Entry 6OW3 (X-ray diffraction, 2.77 A resolution); this record covers chains D and E of the 9 polymer chains in the assembly.

# Chain D
Protein: DNA-directed RNA polymerase subunit beta'
Organism: Thermus thermophilus
Notes: EC 2.7.7.6
Reference sequence: Q8RQE8 (RPOC_THET8); residue numbers follow UniProt; this construct covers 1-1524
Sequence (1524 residues; each row starts with the number of its first residue):
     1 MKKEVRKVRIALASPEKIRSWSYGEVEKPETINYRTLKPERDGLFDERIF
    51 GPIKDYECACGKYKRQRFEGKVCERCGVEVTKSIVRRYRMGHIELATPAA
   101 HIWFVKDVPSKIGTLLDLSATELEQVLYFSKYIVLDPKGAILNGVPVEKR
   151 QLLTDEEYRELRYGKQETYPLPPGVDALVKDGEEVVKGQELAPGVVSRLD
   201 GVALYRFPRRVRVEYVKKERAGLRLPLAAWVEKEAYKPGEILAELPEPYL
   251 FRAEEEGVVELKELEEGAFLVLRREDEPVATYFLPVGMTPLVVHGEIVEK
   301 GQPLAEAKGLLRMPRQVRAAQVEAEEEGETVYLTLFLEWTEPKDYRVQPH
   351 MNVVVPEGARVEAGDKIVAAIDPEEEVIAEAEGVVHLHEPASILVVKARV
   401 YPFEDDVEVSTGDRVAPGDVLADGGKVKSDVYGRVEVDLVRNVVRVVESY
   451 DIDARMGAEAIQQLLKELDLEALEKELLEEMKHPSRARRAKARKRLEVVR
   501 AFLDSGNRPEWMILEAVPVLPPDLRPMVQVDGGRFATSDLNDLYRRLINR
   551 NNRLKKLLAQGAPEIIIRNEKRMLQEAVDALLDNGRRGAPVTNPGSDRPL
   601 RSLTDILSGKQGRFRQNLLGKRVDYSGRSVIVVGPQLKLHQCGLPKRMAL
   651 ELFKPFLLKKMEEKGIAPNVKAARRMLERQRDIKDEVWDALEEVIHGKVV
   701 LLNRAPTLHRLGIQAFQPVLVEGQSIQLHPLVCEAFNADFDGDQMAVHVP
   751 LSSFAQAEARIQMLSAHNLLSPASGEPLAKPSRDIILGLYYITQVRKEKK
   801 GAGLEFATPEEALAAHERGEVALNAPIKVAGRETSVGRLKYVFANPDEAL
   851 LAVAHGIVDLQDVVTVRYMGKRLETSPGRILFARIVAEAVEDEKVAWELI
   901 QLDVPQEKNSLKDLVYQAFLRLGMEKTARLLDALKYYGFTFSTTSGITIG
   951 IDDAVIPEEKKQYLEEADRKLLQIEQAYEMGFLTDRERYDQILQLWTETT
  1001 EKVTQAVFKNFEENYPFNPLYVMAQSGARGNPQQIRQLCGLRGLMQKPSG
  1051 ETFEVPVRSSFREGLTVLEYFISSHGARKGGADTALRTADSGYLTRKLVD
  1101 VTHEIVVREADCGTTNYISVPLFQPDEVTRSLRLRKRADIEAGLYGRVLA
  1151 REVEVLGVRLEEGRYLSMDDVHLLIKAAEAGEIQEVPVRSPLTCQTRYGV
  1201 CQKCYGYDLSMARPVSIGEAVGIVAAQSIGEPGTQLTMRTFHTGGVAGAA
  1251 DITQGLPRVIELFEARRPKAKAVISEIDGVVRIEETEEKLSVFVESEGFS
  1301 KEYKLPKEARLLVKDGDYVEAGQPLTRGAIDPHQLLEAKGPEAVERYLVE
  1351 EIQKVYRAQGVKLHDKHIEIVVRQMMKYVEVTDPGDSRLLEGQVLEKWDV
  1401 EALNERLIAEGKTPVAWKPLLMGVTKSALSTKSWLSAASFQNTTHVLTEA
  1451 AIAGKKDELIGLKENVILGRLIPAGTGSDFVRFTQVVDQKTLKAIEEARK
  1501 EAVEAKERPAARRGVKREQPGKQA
Not modelled in the structure: 1-2, 1238-1253, 1503-1524

# Chain E
Protein: DNA-directed RNA polymerase subunit omega
Organism: Thermus thermophilus
Notes: EC 2.7.7.6
Reference sequence: A0A1J1EUF1 (A0A1J1EUF1_THETH); numbering as in UniProt (aligned over 1-99)
Sequence (99 residues; row label = number of the first residue in the row):
     1 MAEPGIDKLFGMVDSKYRLTVVVAKRAQQLLRHGFKNTVLEPEERPKMQT
    51 LEGLFDDPNAVTWAMKELLTGRLVFGENLVPEDRLQKEMERLYPVEREE
Not modelled in the structure: 1, 96-99

# Chain D / chain E interface
Pairs across the interface (95; chain D residue first):
  His-640(D) with Ala-2(E)
  Asp-689(D) with Leu-51(E)
  Glu-693(D) with Met-48(E); Thr-50(E)
  His-696(D) with Met-48(E); Asp-57(E), salt bridge; Asn-59(E), hydrogen bond (backbone-side chain)
  Gly-697(D) with Asn-59(E), hydrogen bond (backbone-side chain)
  Lys-698(D) with Asn-59(E)
  Ser-753(D) with Gln-28(E); Leu-31(E); Val-61(E)
  Phe-754(D) with Val-21(E), hydrophobic; Ala-24(E), hydrophobic
  Ala-757(D) with Thr-20(E); Ala-24(E), hydrophobic
  Glu-758(D) with Thr-20(E)
  Arg-760(D) with Glu-3(E), salt bridge; Asn-59(E), hydrogen bond; Val-61(E); Thr-62(E), hydrogen bond
  Ile-761(D) with Phe-10(E), hydrophobic; Leu-19(E), hydrophobic; Thr-20(E); Met-65(E), hydrophobic
  Gln-762(D) with Tyr-17(E); Thr-20(E), hydrogen bond
  Leu-764(D) with Ala-2(E), hydrophobic; Glu-3(E)
  Ala-766(D) with Ala-2(E)
  His-767(D) with Ala-2(E); Glu-3(E), hydrogen bond (side chain-backbone); Ile-6(E)
  Gly-923(D) with Asp-7(E)
  Met-924(D) with Ile-6(E), hydrophobic; Asp-7(E), hydrogen bond (backbone-side chain)
  Glu-925(D) with Ala-2(E); Glu-3(E); Pro-4(E); Gly-5(E), hydrogen bond (side chain-backbone); Ile-6(E); Asp-7(E), hydrogen bond (backbone-side chain)
  Met-1211(D) with Lys-16(E), hydrogen bond
  Arg-1213(D) with Phe-10(E)
  Ser-1216(D) with Ser-15(E); Lys-16(E), hydrogen bond (side chain-backbone)
  Ile-1217(D) with Ser-15(E), hydrogen bond (backbone-side chain); Tyr-17(E)
  Gly-1218(D) with Tyr-17(E)
  Glu-1219(D) with Tyr-17(E), hydrogen bond
  Gly-1475(D) with Tyr-17(E)
  Thr-1476(D) with Tyr-17(E); Thr-20(E)
  Phe-1480(D) with Asp-14(E); Arg-18(E), hydrogen bond (backbone-side chain); Glu-77(E)
  Val-1481(D) with Ser-15(E); Tyr-17(E), hydrophobic; Arg-18(E); Val-21(E)
  Arg-1482(D) with Val-21(E); Lys-25(E), hydrogen bond (backbone-side chain)
  Phe-1483(D) with Lys-25(E); Glu-77(E)
  Thr-1484(D) with Arg-18(E), hydrogen bond; Val-22(E); Lys-25(E), hydrogen bond (backbone-side chain); Gly-76(E); Glu-77(E)
  Gln-1485(D) with Val-74(E); Phe-75(E); Gly-76(E), hydrogen bond (backbone-backbone); Asn-78(E); Leu-79(E), hydrogen bond (side chain-backbone); Val-80(E), hydrogen bond (side chain-backbone); Glu-82(E), hydrogen bond
  Val-1486(D) with Val-22(E); Gln-29(E), hydrogen bond (backbone-side chain); Val-74(E)
  Val-1487(D) with Leu-73(E); Val-74(E), hydrogen bond (backbone-backbone)
  Asp-1488(D) with Arg-26(E), salt bridge; Asn-37(E); Val-39(E); Arg-72(E); Leu-73(E)
  Gln-1489(D) with Arg-72(E), hydrogen bond (backbone-backbone)
  Lys-1490(D) with Tyr-93(E)
  Thr-1491(D) with Met-89(E); Tyr-93(E), hydrogen bond
  Ala-1494(D) with Leu-92(E), hydrophobic
  Ile-1495(D) with Leu-85(E), hydrophobic; Glu-88(E)
  Arg-1499(D) with Pro-81(E); Arg-84(E)
Also at the interface, not in a pair above, chain D (45 interface residues in all): Ala-928, Asp-1208, Asp-1479
Also at the interface, not in a pair above, chain E (55 interface residues in all): Val-23, Ala-27, Lys-47, Glu-52, Pro-58, Arg-91

# In short
45 residues of chain D face 55 of chain E across their interface, with 25 hydrogen bonds and 3 salt bridges.
Among the polar pairs are His-696(D)/Asp-57(E), Arg-760(D)/Glu-3(E) and Asp-1488(D)/Arg-26(E).
Here chain D is DNA-directed RNA polymerase subunit beta' and chain E is DNA-directed RNA polymerase subunit
omega, both from Thermus thermophilus. Entry 6OW3 (X-ray crystal structure of a bacterial reiterative
transcription complex of pyrG promoter variant -1T) was determined by X-ray diffraction, deposited together
with 6OVR, 6OVY, 6OY5, 6OY6, 6OY7, 6P70 and 6P71.
